Entry 6YJ6 (electron microscopy, 3.10 A resolution); this record covers chains A and C of the 3 polymer chains in the assembly.

Chain A:
Molecule: Transcription factor tau 131 kDa subunit
From: Saccharomyces cerevisiae
Reference sequence: P33339 (TFC4_YEAST); residues 1-1025 here = UniProt positions 1-1025
Chain sequence (1029 residues; numbered 1 to 1029; the number before each row is that of its first residue):
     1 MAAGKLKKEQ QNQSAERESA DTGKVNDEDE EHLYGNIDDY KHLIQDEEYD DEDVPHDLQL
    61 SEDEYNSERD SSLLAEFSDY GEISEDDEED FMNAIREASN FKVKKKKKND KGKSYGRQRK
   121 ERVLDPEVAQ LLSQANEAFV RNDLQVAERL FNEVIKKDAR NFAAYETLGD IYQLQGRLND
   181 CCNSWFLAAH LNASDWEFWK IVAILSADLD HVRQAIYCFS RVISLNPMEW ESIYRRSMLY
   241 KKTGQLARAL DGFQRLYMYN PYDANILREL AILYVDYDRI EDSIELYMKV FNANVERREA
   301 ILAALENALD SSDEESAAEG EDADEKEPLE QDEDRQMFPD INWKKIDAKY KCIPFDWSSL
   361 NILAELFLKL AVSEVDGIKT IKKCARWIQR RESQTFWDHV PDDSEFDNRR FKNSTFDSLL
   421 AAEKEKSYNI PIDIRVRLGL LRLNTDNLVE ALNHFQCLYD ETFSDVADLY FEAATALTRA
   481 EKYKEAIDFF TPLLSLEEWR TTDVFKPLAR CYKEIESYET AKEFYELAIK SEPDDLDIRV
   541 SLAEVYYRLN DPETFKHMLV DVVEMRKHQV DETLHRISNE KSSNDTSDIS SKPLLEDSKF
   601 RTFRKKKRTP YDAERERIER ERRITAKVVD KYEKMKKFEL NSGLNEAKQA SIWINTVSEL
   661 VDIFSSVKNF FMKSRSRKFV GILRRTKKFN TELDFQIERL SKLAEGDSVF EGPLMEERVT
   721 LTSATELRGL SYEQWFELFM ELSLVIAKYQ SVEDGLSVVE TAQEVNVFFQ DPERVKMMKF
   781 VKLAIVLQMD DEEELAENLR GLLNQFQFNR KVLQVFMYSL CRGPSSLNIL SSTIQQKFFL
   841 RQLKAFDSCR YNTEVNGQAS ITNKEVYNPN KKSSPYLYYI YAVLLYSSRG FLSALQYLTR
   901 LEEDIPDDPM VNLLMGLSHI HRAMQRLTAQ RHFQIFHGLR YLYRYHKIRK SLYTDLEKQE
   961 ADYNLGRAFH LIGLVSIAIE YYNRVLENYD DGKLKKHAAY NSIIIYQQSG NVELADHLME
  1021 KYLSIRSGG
Not modelled in the structure: 1-129, 307-340, 574-611, 640-644, 1026-1029
Sequence notes: expression tag (1026-1029)
Swiss-Prot annotation at these positions:
  - modified residue: Ser311 (Phosphoserine)
  - natural variant: Ile280 (I280T: In strain: SK1), Met635 (M635V: In strain: SK1), Ile1025 (I1025V: In strain: SK1)
  - mutagenesis: Glu148 (E148K: In PCF1-17; increases RNA polymerase III gene transcription), Phe162 (F162L: In PCF1-12; increases RNA polymerase III gene transcription; F162S: In PCF1-139; increases RNA polymerase III gene transcription), Ala164 (A164V: In PCF1-19; increases RNA polymerase III gene transcription), Thr167 (T167I: In PCF1-2; increases RNA polymerase III gene transcription due to an increase in the recruitment of BRF1 to TFIIIC-DNA. No effect on affinity of TFIIIC for DNA), Tyr172 (Y172C: In PCF1-11; increases RNA polymerase III gene transcription), Ala188 (A188T: In PCF1-23; increases RNA polymerase III gene transcription), His190 (H190Y: In PCF1-1; affects the rate of recruitment of TFIIIB to the template. Increases the amount of transcriptionally active TFIIIB. Increases RNA polymerase III gene transcription ...), Asn192 (N192L: In PCF1-138; increases RNA polymerase III gene transcription), Trp199 (W199R: In PCF1-15; increases RNA polymerase III gene transcription), Leu469 (L469K: RNA polymerase III defective. Defect in the recruitment of BRF1 into TFIIIB-TFIIIC-DNA complexes and diminished direct interaction between TFC4 and BRF1 ...), Glu472 (E472K: RNA polymerase III defective), Val504 (V504K: RNA polymerase III defective), 3 further mutagenesis entries in UniProt

Chain C:
Molecule: Transcription factor tau 55 kDa subunit
From: Saccharomyces cerevisiae
Reference sequence: Q12415 (TFC7_YEAST); numbering as in UniProt (aligned over 1-435)
Chain sequence (435 residues; numbered 1 to 435; the number before each row is that of its first residue):
     1 MVVNTIYIAR HGYRSNWLPE GPYPDPLTGI DSDVPLAEHG VQQAKELAHY LLSLDNQPEA
    61 AFASPFYRCL ETVQPIAKLL EIPVYLERGI GEWYRPDRKP VIPVPAGYEI LSKFFPGVIS
   121 QEWDSTLTPN EKGETEQEMY MRFKKFWPLF IERVEKEYPN VECILLVTHA ASKIALGMSL
   181 LGYDNPRMSL NENGDKIRSG SCSLDKYEIL KKSYDTIDET DDQTSFTYIP FSDRKWVLTM
   241 NGNTEFLSSG EEMNWNFDCV AEAGSDADIK KRQMTKKTSS PIPEADDQTE VETVYISVDI
   301 PSGNYKERTE IAKSAILQYS GLETDAPLFR IGNRLYEGSW ERLVGTELAF PNAAHVHKKT
   361 AGLLSPTEEN ETTNAGQSKG SSTANDPNIQ IQEEDVGLPD STNTSRDHTG DKEEVQSEKI
   421 YRIKERIVLS NVRPM
Not modelled in the structure: 1-2, 212-226, 261-289, 361-417, 434-435
Swiss-Prot annotation at these positions:
  - modified residue: Ser365 (Phosphoserine)

How chain A and chain C interact:
Pairs across the interface - 24 pairs, chain A then chain C:
  Arg213(A) - Glu157(C)
  Arg213(A) - Tyr158(C)
  Arg213(A) - Pro159(C)
  Arg213(A) - Asn160(C)  hydrogen bond
  Ile216(A) - Asn160(C)
  Tyr217(A) - Pro159(C)  hydrophobic
  Arg221(A) - Tyr228(C)
  Thr243(A) - Asn160(C)
  Gly244(A) - Lys359(C)  hydrogen bond (backbone-side chain)
  Gln245(A) - Glu59(C)
  Gln245(A) - Asn160(C)
  Arg248(A) - Glu59(C)  salt bridge
  Arg248(A) - Glu162(C)  salt bridge
  Asp276(A) - Lys358(C)
  Asp276(A) - Lys359(C)
  Asp276(A) - Thr360(C)  hydrogen bond (backbone-backbone)
  Tyr277(A) - His357(C)
  Tyr277(A) - Lys358(C)
  Asp278(A) - Thr360(C)  hydrogen bond
  Gln1007(A) - Val344(C)
  Val1012(A) - Val344(C)  hydrophobic
  Asp1016(A) - Val344(C)
  Met1019(A) - Val344(C)  hydrophobic
  Met1019(A) - Gly345(C)  hydrogen bond (side chain-backbone)
Other interface residues (no listed pair), chain A (17 interface residues in all): Ser220, Leu246
Other interface residues (no listed pair), chain C (14 interface residues in all): Thr227

Summary:
Chain A and chain C form an interface of 17 and 14 residues respectively; the contacts include 5 hydrogen
bonds and 2 salt bridges. Polar contacts include Arg248(A)-Glu59(C), Arg248(A)-Glu162(C) and
Arg213(A)-Asn160(C). UniProt lists 15 mutagenesis sites on chain A.
Chain A is Transcription factor tau 131 kDa subunit and chain C is Transcription factor tau 55 kDa subunit,
both from Saccharomyces cerevisiae; the structure, Structure of the TFIIIC subcomplex tauA, was determined by
electron microscopy.
